3WE2 - chain A; structure by X-ray diffraction, 2.70 A resolution.

# Chain A
Name: Bloom syndrome protein
From: Homo sapiens
Notes: EC 3.6.4.12; fragment: RecQ C-terminal (RQC) domain
UniProtKB: P54132 (BLM_HUMAN); residue numbers follow UniProt; this construct covers 1068-1209
Amino-acid sequence (147 residues; each row starts with the number of its first residue):
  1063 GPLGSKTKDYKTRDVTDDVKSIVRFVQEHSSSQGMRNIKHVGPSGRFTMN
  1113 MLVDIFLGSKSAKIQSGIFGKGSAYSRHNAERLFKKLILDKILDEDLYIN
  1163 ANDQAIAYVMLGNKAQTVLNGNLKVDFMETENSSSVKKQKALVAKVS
Not modelled in the structure: 1063-1073, 1195-1209
Differences from the reference sequence: expression tag (1063-1067)
Curated features (UniProtKB/Swiss-Prot):
  - region (3' overhang DNA-binding): T1110 to N1112, S1121 to K1125, Y1160 to Q1166
  - site: T1110 (3' overhang DNA-binding)
  - modified residue: S1197 (Phosphoserine)
  - cross-link (Glycyl lysine isopeptide (Lys-Gly)): K1125 (interchain with G-Cter in SUMO2), K1199 (interchain with G-Cter in SUMO2), K1207 (interchain with G-Cter in SUMO2)
  - mutagenesis: S1094 to V1103 (Decreased DNA Holliday junction binding), S1121 (S1121A: Decreased slightly DNA Holliday junction binding), K1125 (K1125A: Decreased DNA Holliday junction binding), R1139 (R1139A: Decreased strongly DNA Holliday junction binding), N1164 (N1164A: Reduced strongly DNA helicase activity)
What the authors report for this chain:
  - binding site for phosphate ion: S1121, K1122, R1139
  - mutagenesis - S1121A, K1125A, R1139A: decreased binding to HJ

# Overview
Curated annotation (UniProt) lists 14 mutagenesis sites. From the paper: a binding site for phosphate ion at
S1121, K1122 and R1139; S1121A, K1125A and R1139A reduce binding to HJ.
Chain A is Bloom syndrome protein (Homo sapiens); the structure, Structure of BLM RQC domain bound to a
phosphate ion, was determined by X-ray diffraction, deposited together with 3WE3.
